Entry 7C9S (electron microscopy, 2.90 A resolution); this record covers chains A and B of the 4 polymer chains in the assembly.

== Chain A ==
Molecule: VP1
From: Echovirus E30
Chain sequence (292 residues; numbered 1 to 292; the number before each row is that of its first residue):
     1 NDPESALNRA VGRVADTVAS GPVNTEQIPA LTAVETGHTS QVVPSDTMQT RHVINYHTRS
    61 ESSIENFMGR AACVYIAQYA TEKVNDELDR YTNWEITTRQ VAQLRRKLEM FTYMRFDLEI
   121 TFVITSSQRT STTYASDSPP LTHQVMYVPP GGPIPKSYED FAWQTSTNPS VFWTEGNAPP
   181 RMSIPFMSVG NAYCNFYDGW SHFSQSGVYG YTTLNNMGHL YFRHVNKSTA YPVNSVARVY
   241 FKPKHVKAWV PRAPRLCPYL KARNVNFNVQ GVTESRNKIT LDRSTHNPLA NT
Unresolved in the structure: 1-8, 285-292
Residues lining bound ligands: sphingosine (SPH): I96, T98, L108, F116, L118, I120, V145, M146, Y147, P169, S170, V171, M182, I184, M187, Y193, C194, N195, N215, M217, L220

== Chain B ==
Molecule: VP2
From: Echovirus E30
Chain sequence (261 residues; row label = number of the first residue in the row):
     1 SPTVEECGYS DRVRSITLGN STITTQECAN VVVGYGVWPT YLSDHEATAV DQPTQPDVAT
    61 CRFYTLESVK WESSSAGWWW KFPEALSDMG LFGQNMQYHY LGRTGYTIHV QCNASKFHQG
   121 CLLVVCVPEA EMGAATTDHA FNHTKLSNIG QAMEFSAKKS TDQTGPQTAV HNAGMGVAVG
   181 NLTIFPHQWI NLRTNNSATI VMPYINSVPM DNMYRHYNFT LMVIPFAKLE HSPQASTYVP
   241 ITVTVAPMCA EYNGLRLAGH Q
Unresolved in the structure: 1-10

== Chain A / chain B interface ==
Pairs across the interface (103; chain A residue first):
  V34(A) with W189(B)
  E35(A) with A29(B); Q188(B); W189(B), hydrogen bond (backbone-backbone); N191(B), hydrogen bond; T194(B); N195(B)
  T36(A) with A29(B); V32(B); Q188(B), hydrogen bond (backbone-side chain)
  G37(A) with H187(B)
  T112(A) with E129(B)
  Y113(A) with E129(B), hydrogen bond; I205(B), hydrophobic; N206(B); S207(B)
  N191(A) with S207(B), hydrogen bond (backbone-backbone); V208(B); P209(B)
  A192(A) with S207(B)
  C194(A) with S207(B), hydrogen bond
  F196(A) with E129(B); E131(B)
  Y197(A) with E129(B); E131(B), hydrogen bond (backbone-side chain); R215(B), hydrogen bond (side chain-backbone); H216(B)
  D198(A) with K81(B), salt bridge; E129(B), hydrogen bond (backbone-side chain); A130(B); E131(B); H216(B); Y217(B), hydrogen bond (backbone-backbone); T220(B)
  G199(A) with R215(B)
  W200(A) with F141(B); H143(B); L146(B), hydrophobic; R215(B), hydrogen bond (backbone-backbone); Y217(B), hydrogen bond
  S201(A) with R215(B), hydrogen bond (backbone-side chain)
  H202(A) with R215(B)
  F203(A) with Y100(B), hydrophobic; N212(B); R215(B); H260(B); Q261(B)
  S204(A) with H260(B); Q261(B)
  Q205(A) with E84(B); H143(B); Y214(B); Y217(B)
  Y209(A) with E131(B); M132(B), hydrogen bond (side chain-backbone); F141(B), hydrophobic; L146(B), hydrophobic
  G210(A) with E131(B)
  Y211(A) with E131(B)
  V250(A) with Y35(B); P128(B), hydrophobic; I205(B), hydrophobic
  P251(A) with I184(B); F185(B)
  R252(A) with P128(B), hydrogen bond (side chain-backbone); E129(B), hydrogen bond (side chain-backbone); M175(B); I184(B); F185(B)
  A253(A) with V177(B); N181(B); I184(B); F185(B)
  P254(A) with V177(B)
  R255(A) with M175(B); G176(B)
  L256(A) with N172(B); G176(B), hydrogen bond (backbone-backbone); V177(B); A178(B)
  C257(A) with N172(B); G176(B), hydrogen bond (backbone-backbone)
  L260(A) with T137(B)
  V265(A) with E131(B); M132(B); G133(B)
  N266(A) with G133(B); A134(B), hydrogen bond (side chain-backbone); T137(B)
  F267(A) with T137(B); Q167(B); N172(B); G174(B); M175(B); G176(B)
  V269(A) with K159(B); Q167(B); A169(B), hydrophobic; H171(B); N172(B)
  Q270(A) with H171(B), hydrogen bond (backbone-side chain); N172(B), hydrogen bond (backbone-side chain)
  V272(A) with H171(B)
Also at the interface, not in a pair above, chain A (40 interface residues in all): G190, K261, G271
Also at the interface, not in a pair above, chain B (53 interface residues in all): N30, V127, D138, N142

== Overview ==
40 residues of chain A face 53 of chain B across their interface, with 21 hydrogen bonds and 1 salt bridge.
Polar contacts include D198(A)-K81(B), E35(A)-N191(B) and T36(A)-Q188(B). Bound to chain A: sphingosine.
Here chain A is VP1 and chain B is VP2, both from Echovirus E30. Entry 7C9S (Echovirus 30 F-particle) was
determined by electron microscopy together with 7C9T, 7C9U, 7C9V, 7C9W, 7C9X, 7C9Y and 7C9Z from the same
study.
